Entry 6A5Y (X-ray diffraction, 2.10 A resolution); this record covers chains A and B of the 4 polymer chains in the assembly.

[Chain A]
Name: Bile acid receptor
From: Homo sapiens
Notes: fragment: ligand binding domain
UniProt: Q96RI1 (NR1H4_HUMAN); residues 244-471 here correspond to UniProt positions 258-485 (UniProt number = residue number + 14)
Chain sequence (228 residues; each row starts with the number of its first residue):
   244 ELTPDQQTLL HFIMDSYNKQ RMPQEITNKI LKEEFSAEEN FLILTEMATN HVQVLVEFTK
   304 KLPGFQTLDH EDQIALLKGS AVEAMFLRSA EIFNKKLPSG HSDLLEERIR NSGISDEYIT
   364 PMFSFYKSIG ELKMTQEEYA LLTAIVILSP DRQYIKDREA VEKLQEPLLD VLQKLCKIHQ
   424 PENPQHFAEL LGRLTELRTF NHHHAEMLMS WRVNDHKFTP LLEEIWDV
Construct notes: engineered mutation Glu432 (Cys446 in Q96RI1), Glu466 (Cys480 in Q96RI1)
Ligand contacts: 9R0 (2-[2-[[3-[2,6-bis(chloranyl)phenyl]-5-cyclopropyl-1,2-oxazol-4-yl]methoxy]-6-azaspiro[3.4]octan-6-yl]-1,3-benzothiazole-6-carboxylic acid): Met265, Thr270, Ile273, Phe284, Leu287, Thr288, Met290, Ala291, His294, Met328, Phe329, Arg331, Ser332, Ile335, Leu340, Pro341, His344, Leu348, Ile352, Ile357, Met365, Tyr369, His447, Met450, Trp454, Phe461, Leu465, Trp469
Curated features (UniProtKB/Swiss-Prot):
  - binding site (chenodeoxycholate): Arg331, Tyr361, Tyr369, His447
  - modified residue: Thr442 (Phosphothreonine)
  - cross-link: Lys275 (Glycyl lysine isopeptide (Lys-Gly) (interchain with G-Cter in SUMO1))
From the paper describing this entry:
  - binding site for 9R0: His344
  - contacts within the chain: His445-Glu449 (backbone contact)
  - conformationally variable residues: Arg455
  - mutagenesis - H445A: decreased signaling in response to 9cRA and GW4064
  - mutagenesis - R441A, R455S: decreased signaling in response to the two receptor agonists

[Chain B]
Name: Nuclear receptor coactivator 1
Notes: fragment: ligand binding domain
UniProt: B5MCN7 (B5MCN7_HUMAN); residues 744-759 here correspond to UniProt positions 534-549 (UniProt number = residue number - 210)
Chain sequence (16 residues; numbered 744 to 759; the number before each row is that of its first residue):
   744 ERHKILHRLL QEGSPS
Unresolved in the structure: 744-745, 756-759

[Chain A / chain B interface]
Pairs across the interface (19; chain A residue first):
  Val299(A) - Leu752(B)  hydrophobic
  Lys303(A) - Leu752(B)  hydrogen bond (side chain-backbone)
  Lys303(A) - Leu753(B)
  Lys303(A) - Glu755(B)
  Phe308(A) - Leu753(B)  hydrophobic
  His313(A) - Gln754(B)
  Glu314(A) - His750(B)
  Ile317(A) - Leu749(B)  hydrophobic
  Ile317(A) - His750(B)
  Ile317(A) - Leu753(B)  hydrophobic
  Leu320(A) - Leu753(B)  hydrophobic
  Pro463(A) - Ile748(B)  hydrophobic
  Leu464(A) - Ile748(B)  hydrophobic
  Leu464(A) - Leu749(B)  hydrophobic
  Leu464(A) - Leu752(B)  hydrophobic
  Glu467(A) - His746(B)
  Glu467(A) - Lys747(B)
  Glu467(A) - Ile748(B)  hydrogen bond (side chain-backbone)
  Glu467(A) - Leu749(B)  hydrogen bond (side chain-backbone)
Other interface residues (no listed pair), chain A (14 interface residues in all): Glu300, Gln316, Lys321, Ile468

[Overview]
14 residues of chain A face 9 of chain B across their interface, with 3 hydrogen bonds. Polar contacts include
Lys303(A)-Leu752(B), Glu467(A)-Ile748(B) and Glu467(A)-Leu749(B). Ligands of chain A: compound 9R0. From the
paper: a binding site for 9R0 at His344(A); R441A and R455S of chain A reduce signaling in response to the two
receptor agonists.
Chain A is Bile acid receptor (Homo sapiens) and chain B is Nuclear receptor coactivator 1; the structure,
Crystal structure of human FXR/RXR-LBD heterodimer bound to HNC143 and 9cRA and SRC1, was determined by X-ray
diffraction (same publication as 6A5W, 6A5X, 6A5Z and 6A60).
